Entry 8WFN (electron microscopy, 4.48 A resolution (low resolution: residue-level contacts below are approximate; hydrogen-bond / salt-bridge calls are withheld)); this record covers chains E and G of the 8 polymer chains in the assembly.

# Chain E (and G)
Name: SIR2-like domain-containing protein
Organism: Bacillus subtilis
Notes: chain G of this document is another copy of the same molecule, construct and numbering; everything in this record applies to it too
Sequence (1005 residues; each row starts with the number of its first residue):
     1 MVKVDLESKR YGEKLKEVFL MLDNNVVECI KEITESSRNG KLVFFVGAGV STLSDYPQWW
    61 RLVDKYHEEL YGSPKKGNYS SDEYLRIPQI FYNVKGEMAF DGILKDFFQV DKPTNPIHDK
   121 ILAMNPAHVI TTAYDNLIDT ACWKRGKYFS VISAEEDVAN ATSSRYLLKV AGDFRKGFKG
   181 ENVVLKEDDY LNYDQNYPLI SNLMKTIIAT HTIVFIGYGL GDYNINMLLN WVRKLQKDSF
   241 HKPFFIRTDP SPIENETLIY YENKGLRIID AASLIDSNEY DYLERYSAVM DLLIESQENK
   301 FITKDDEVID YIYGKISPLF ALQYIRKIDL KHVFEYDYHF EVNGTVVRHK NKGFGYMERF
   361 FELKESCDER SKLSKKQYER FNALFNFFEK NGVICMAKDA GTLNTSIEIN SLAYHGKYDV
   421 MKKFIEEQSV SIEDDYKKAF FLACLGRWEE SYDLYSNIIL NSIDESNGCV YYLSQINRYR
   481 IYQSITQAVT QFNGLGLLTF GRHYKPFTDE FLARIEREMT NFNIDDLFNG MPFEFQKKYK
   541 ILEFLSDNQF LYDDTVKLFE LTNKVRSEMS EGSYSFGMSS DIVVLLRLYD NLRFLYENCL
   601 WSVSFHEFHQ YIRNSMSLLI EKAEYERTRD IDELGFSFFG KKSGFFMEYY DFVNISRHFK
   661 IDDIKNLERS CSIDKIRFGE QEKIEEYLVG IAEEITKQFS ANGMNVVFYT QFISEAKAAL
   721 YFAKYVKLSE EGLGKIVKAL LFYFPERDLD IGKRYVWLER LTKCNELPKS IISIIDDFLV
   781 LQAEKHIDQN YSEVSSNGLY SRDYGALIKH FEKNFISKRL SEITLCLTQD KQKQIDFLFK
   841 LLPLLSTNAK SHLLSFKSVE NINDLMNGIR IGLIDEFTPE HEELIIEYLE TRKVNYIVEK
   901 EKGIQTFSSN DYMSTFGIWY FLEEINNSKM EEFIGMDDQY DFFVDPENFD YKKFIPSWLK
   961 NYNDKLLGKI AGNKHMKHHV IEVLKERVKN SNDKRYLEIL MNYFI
Not modelled in the structure: 1-21, 72-79, 111, 126-129, 146-164, 302-303, 344-346, 354, 373-374, 397-403, 508-526, 628-645, 690, 701-705, 778-1005 (chain G: 1-21, 74-79, 180-185, 218-221, 298-315, 397-408, 427-431, 499-511, 553, 573-578, 629-648, 673-681, 703-704, 728-729, 767-768, 787-1005)

# How chain E and chain G interact
Contacting residue pairs - 56 pairs, chain E then chain G:
  Asp119(E) with Arg517(G)
  Ala123(E) with Asn521(G)
  Trp143(E) with Ser462(G); Ile463(G); Tyr471(G)
  Lys144(E) with Tyr471(G); Gln475(G)
  Arg145(E) with Tyr471(G); Arg478(G); Glu518(G)
  Asn196(E) with Lys237(G)
  Pro198(E) with Leu235(G); Lys237(G)
  Leu199(E) with Ala209(G)
  Asn202(E) with Asn202(G); Lys205(G); Thr206(G)
  Thr206(E) with Asn202(G); Leu203(G); Thr206(G)
  Leu235(E) with Pro198(G)
  Ser239(E) with Glu156(G); Ala159(G)
  His241(E) with Ala159(G)
  Ile459(E) with Trp143(G)
  Ile463(E) with Thr140(G); Trp143(G)
  Tyr471(E) with Gly146(G)
  Gln475(E) with Lys144(G); Arg145(G); Gly146(G)
  Arg478(E) with Lys144(G); Arg145(G)
  Gly530(E) with Tyr148(G); Arg165(G)
  Pro532(E) with Tyr148(G); Thr162(G)
  Phe533(E) with Thr162(G)
  Glu534(E) with Thr162(G)
  Tyr552(E) with Gln549(G); Tyr552(G)
  Asp553(E) with Gln549(G)
  Val556(E) with Gln549(G)
  Phe559(E) with Thr555(G); Phe559(G); Asn614(G)
  Thr562(E) with Phe559(G)
  Asn563(E) with Asn614(G)
  Arg566(E) with Phe559(G); Arg566(G); Asn614(G)
  Ser570(E) with Asn666(G)
  Gln610(E) with Glu560(G); Asn563(G)
  Arg669(E) with Ser570(G); Glu571(G)
Also at the interface, not in a pair above, chain E (40 interface residues in all): Tyr197, Leu203, Ala209, Thr210, Asn529, Met531, Gln549, Asp662
Also at the interface, not in a pair above, chain G (47 interface residues in all): Lys147, Glu155, Val158, Ser163, Tyr166, Leu460, Thr520, Phe550, Val556, Ser567

# Summary
The interface between chain E and chain G involves 40 residues on one side and 47 on the other.
Both chains are SIR2-like domain-containing protein (Bacillus subtilis). Entry 8WFN (Cryo-EM structure of
DSR2-TTP) was determined by electron microscopy.
